PDB entry 6LL5 | X-ray diffraction, 1.75 A resolution | chain A

[Chain A]
Molecule: Cell division protein FtsZ
Source organism: Klebsiella pneumoniae
UniProtKB: W9BCK7 (W9BCK7_KLEPN); residue numbers follow UniProt; this construct covers 11-316
Chain sequence (309 residues; row label = number of the first residue in the row):
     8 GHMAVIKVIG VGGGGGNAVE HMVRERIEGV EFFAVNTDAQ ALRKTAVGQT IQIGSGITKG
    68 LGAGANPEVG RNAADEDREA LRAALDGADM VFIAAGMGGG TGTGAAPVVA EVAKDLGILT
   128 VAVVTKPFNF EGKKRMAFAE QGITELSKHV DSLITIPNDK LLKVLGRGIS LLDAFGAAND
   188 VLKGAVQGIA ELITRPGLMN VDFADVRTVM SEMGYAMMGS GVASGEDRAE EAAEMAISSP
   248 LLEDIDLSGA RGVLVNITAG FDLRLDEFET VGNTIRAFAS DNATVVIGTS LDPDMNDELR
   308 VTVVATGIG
Unresolved in the structure: 8-10
Sequence notes: expression tag (8-10)
Ligand contacts: GDP (guanosine-5'-diphosphate): Gly19, Gly20, Gly21, Asn24, Asn43, Gly103, Met104, Gly105, Gly106, Gly107, Thr108, Gly109, Pro134, Phe135, Glu138, Arg142, Asn165, Phe182, Ala185, Asn186
From the paper describing this entry:
  - contacts within the chain: Ile64-Glu237, Ile64-Thr281, Ile64-Phe285, Leu68-Asp96 (hydrophobic contact), Leu68-Phe210 (hydrophobic contact), Glu86-Asn303 (hydrogen bond)

[Summary]
Ligands of chain A: GDP. From the paper: contacts within the chain involving Ile64, Glu237 and Thr281 among
others.
Chain A is Cell division protein FtsZ (Klebsiella pneumoniae); the structure, Crystal structure of KpFtsZ
(residues 11-316), was determined by X-ray diffraction (same publication as 6LL6).
